Entry 7B92 (X-ray diffraction, 3.00 A resolution); this record covers chains A and C of the 4 polymer chains in the assembly.

Chain A:
Molecule: Splicing factor 3B subunit 3
From: Homo sapiens
UniProt: Q15393 (SF3B3_HUMAN); aligned in 2 segments with insertions or deletions, so no single offset holds: 1-760 ~ UniProt 1-442; 768-1198 ~ UniProt 768-1216
Chain sequence (899 residues; numbered -9 to 1207; 318 numbers in that range are skipped by the numbering (no residue carries them; nothing is unmodelled there); the number before each row is that of its first residue; numbers below 1 keep their minus sign (Gly-9 is residue -9)):
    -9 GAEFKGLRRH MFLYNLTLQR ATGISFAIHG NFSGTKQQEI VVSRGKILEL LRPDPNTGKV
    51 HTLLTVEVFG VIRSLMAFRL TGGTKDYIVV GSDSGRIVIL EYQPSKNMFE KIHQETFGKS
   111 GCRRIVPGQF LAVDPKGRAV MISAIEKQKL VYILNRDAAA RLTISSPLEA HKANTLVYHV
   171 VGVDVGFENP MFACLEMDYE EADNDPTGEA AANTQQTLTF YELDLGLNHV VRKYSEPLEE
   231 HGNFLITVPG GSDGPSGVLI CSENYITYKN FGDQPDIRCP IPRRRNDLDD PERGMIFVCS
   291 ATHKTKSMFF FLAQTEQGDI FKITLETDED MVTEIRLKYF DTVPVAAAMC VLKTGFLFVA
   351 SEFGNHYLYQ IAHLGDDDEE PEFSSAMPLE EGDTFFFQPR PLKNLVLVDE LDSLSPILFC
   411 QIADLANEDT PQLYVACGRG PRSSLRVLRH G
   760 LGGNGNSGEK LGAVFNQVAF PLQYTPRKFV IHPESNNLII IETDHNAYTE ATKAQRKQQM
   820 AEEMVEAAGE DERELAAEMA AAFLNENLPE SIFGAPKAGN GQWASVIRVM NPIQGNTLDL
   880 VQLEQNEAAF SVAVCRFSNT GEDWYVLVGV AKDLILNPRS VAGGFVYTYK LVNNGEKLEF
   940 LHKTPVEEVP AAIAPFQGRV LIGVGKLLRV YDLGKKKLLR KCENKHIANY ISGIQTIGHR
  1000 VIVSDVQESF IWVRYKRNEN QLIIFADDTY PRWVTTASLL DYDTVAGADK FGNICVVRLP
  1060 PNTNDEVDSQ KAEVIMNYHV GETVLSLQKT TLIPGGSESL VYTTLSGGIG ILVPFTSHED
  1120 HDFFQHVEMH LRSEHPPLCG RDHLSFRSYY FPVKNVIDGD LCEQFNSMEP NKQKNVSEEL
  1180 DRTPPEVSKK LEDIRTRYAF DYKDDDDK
Unresolved in the structure: -9 to -2, 760-772, 827-832, 1198-1207
Sequence notes: expression tag (-9 to 0, 1199-1207); linker (761-767)
Curated features (UniProtKB/Swiss-Prot):
  - region: Glu105 to Gln119 (Interaction with PHF5A, SF3B1 and SF3B5), Asn145 to Tyr168 (Interaction with PHF5A, SF3B1 and SF3B5), Asp193 to His231 (Interaction with SF3B1 and SF3B5), Arg786 to His804 (Interaction with SF3B1 and SF3B5), Thr1028 to Lys1049 (Interaction with SF3B1)
  - site: Gly284 (Interaction with SF3B5), Glu306 (Interaction with SF3B5), Glu352 (Interaction with SF3B5), Arg429 (Interaction with SF3B5), Asn916 (Interaction with SF3B5), Asn988 (Interaction with SF3B1), Lys1171 (Interaction with SF3B1)
  - modified residue: Ser156 (Phosphoserine)

Chain C:
Molecule: Splicing factor 3B subunit 1
From: Homo sapiens
UniProt: O75533 (SF3B1_HUMAN); numbering as in UniProt (aligned over 453-1304)
Chain sequence (852 residues; each row starts with the number of its first residue):
   453 MKSVNDQPSG NLPFLKPDDI QYFDKLLVDV DESTLSPEEQ KERKIMKLLL KIKNGTPPMR
   513 KAALRQITDK AREFGAGPLF NQILPLLMSP TLEDQERHLL VKVIDRILYK LDDLVRPYVH
   573 KILVVIEPLL IDEDYYARVE GREIISNLAK AAGLATMIST MRPDIDNMDE YVRNTTARAF
   633 AVVASALGIP SLLPFLKAVC KSKKSWQARH TGIKIVQQIA ILMGCAILPH LRSLVEIIEH
   693 GLVDEQQKVR TISALAIAAL AEAATPYGIE SFDSVLKPLW KGIRQHRGKG LAAFLKAIGY
   753 LIPLMDAEYA NYYTREVMLI LIREFQSPDE EMKKIVLKVV KQCCGTDGVE ANYIKTEILP
   813 PFFKHFWQHR MALDRRNYRQ LVDTTVELAN KVGAAEIISR IVDDLKDEAE QYRKMVMETI
   873 EKIMGNLGAA DIDHKLEEQL IDGILYAFQE QTTEDSVMLN GFGTVVNALG KRVKPYLPQI
   933 CGTVLWRLNN KSAKVRQQAA DLISRTAVVM KTCQEEKLMG HLGVVLYEYL GEEYPEVLGS
   993 ILGALKAIVN VIGMHKMTPP IKDLLPRLTP ILKNRHEKVQ ENCIDLVGRI ADRGAEYVSA
  1053 REWMRICFEL LELLKAHKKA IRRATVNTFG YIAKAIGPHD VLATLLNNLK VQERQNRVCT
  1113 TVAIAIVAET CSPFTVLPAL MNEYRVPELN VQNGVLKSLS FLFEYIGEMG KDYIYAVTPL
  1173 LEDALMDRDL VHRQTASAVV QHMSLGVYGF GCEDSLNHLL NYVWPNVFET SPHVIQAVMG
  1233 ALEGLRVAIG PCRMLQYCLQ GLFHPARKVR DVYWKIYNSI YIGSQDALIA HYPRIYNDDK
  1293 NTYIRYELDY IL
Unresolved in the structure: 453-462
Curated features (UniProtKB/Swiss-Prot):
  - region: Gly529 to Arg568 (Interaction with SF3B14), Gln547 to His550 (Interaction with PHF5A), Glu1156, Tyr1157 (Interaction with PHF5A)
  - site: Pro469 (Interaction with RNA), Tyr587 (Interaction with RNA), Glu592 (Interaction with PHF5A), Lys602 (Interaction with SF3B3), Cys677 (Interaction with SF3B3), Cys1035 (Interaction with RNA), Tyr1049 (Interaction with RNA), Leu1141 (Interaction with RNA), Glu1205 (Interaction with SF3B3)
  - modified residue: Ser488 (Phosphoserine), Lys554 (N6-acetyllysine), Lys562 (N6-acetyllysine)
  - mutagenesis: Lys700 (K700E: Does not affect the stability of the SF3B complex interaction with U2AF65. Does not decrease the affinity to RNA)
Residues lining bound ligands: T2W ([(Z,2S)-5-[[4-[(2E,4E)-3-methyl-5-[(2S,4R)-4,6,6-trimethyl-4-oxidanyl-oxan-2-yl]penta-2,4-dienyl]cyclohexyl]amino]-5-oxidanylidene-pent-3-en-2-yl] N-methylcarbamate): Leu1066, Lys1067, Ala1068, His1069, Lys1071, Arg1074, Arg1075, Val1078, Gln1107, Val1110, Val1114
From the paper describing this entry:
  - mutagenesis - V1078A, V1078I: increased growth in response to SSA and SD6

Interface between chain A and chain C:
Pairs across the interface (80):
  Thr71(A) with Leu680(C); Pro681(C)
  Gly72(A) with Tyr719(C)
  Lys109(A) with Ile1274(C)
  Gly111(A) with Asp1278(C)
  Cys112(A) with Asp1278(C), hydrogen bond (backbone-side chain)
  Arg113(A) with Tyr1273(C); Ile1274(C), hydrogen bond (side chain-backbone); Gly1275(C), hydrogen bond (side chain-backbone); Ser1276(C); Gln1277(C)
  Arg114(A) with Gln1277(C), hydrogen bond (backbone-side chain)
  Asn145(A) with Cys677(C)
  Arg146(A) with Cys677(C); Tyr719(C)
  Ala148(A) with Thr717(C)
  Ala150(A) with Pro718(C)
  Phe177(A) with Pro681(C), hydrophobic
  Asp214(A) with Lys602(C)
  Gly216(A) with Ser598(C); Ser637(C); Ala638(C)
  Leu217(A) with Ser598(C); Asn599(C); Lys602(C)
  Val221(A) with Tyr561(C)
  Leu408(A) with Leu1304(C), hydrophobic
  Arg786(A) with Leu1304(C)
  Phe889(A) with Ile1303(C)
  Leu915(A) with Tyr1302(C), hydrophobic
  Asn916(A) with Tyr1298(C); Glu1299(C), hydrogen bond; Tyr1302(C)
  Pro917(A) with Tyr1298(C)
  Arg918(A) with Tyr1298(C)
  Asn988(A) with Arg1286(C)
  Tyr989(A) with Ile1303(C), hydrophobic
  Ser991(A) with Ile1303(C)
  Val1005(A) with Ile1303(C), hydrophobic
  Gln1006(A) with Tyr1284(C), hydrogen bond (side chain-backbone); Pro1285(C); Arg1286(C), hydrogen bond
  Thr1028(A) with Arg1245(C), hydrogen bond; Gln1248(C), hydrogen bond (backbone-side chain)
  Tyr1029(A) with Ile1241(C); Cys1244(C), hydrophobic; Arg1245(C), hydrogen bond
  Pro1030(A) with Cys1244(C); Gln1248(C)
  Trp1032(A) with Ala1282(C), hydrogen bond (side chain-backbone); Arg1297(C); Leu1300(C); Asp1301(C)
  Lys1049(A) with Leu1300(C), hydrogen bond (side chain-backbone); Asp1301(C); Tyr1302(C), hydrogen bond (side chain-backbone)
  Phe1050(A) with Ile1281(C), hydrophobic; Ala1282(C), hydrophobic; Leu1300(C), hydrophobic
  Gln1124(A) with Phe1202(C)
  Met1128(A) with Glu1160(C); Phe1202(C), hydrophobic
  Leu1143(A) with Tyr1200(C), hydrophobic
  Ser1144(A) with Tyr1200(C)
  Ser1147(A) with Tyr1200(C)
  Tyr1148(A) with Asp1278(C), hydrogen bond; Ala1279(C)
  Tyr1149(A) with Asp1278(C); Ala1279(C); Ala1282(C), hydrophobic; His1283(C), hydrogen bond (backbone-side chain)
  Phe1150(A) with Cys1244(C), hydrophobic; His1283(C)
  Pro1151(A) with Ala1240(C); Ile1241(C); Gly1242(C)
  Val1152(A) with Gly1201(C); Glu1205(C)
  Lys1153(A) with Gly1203(C); Glu1205(C), salt bridge
Also at the interface, not in a pair above, chain A (50 interface residues in all): Gly73, Asp147, His219, Leu1084, Asn1154
Also at the interface, not in a pair above, chain C (50 interface residues in all): His682, Asn1209, Val1239, Pro1243, Tyr1288

In short:
The chain A/chain C interface involves 50 residues from each chain; the contacts include 15 hydrogen bonds and
1 salt bridge. Polar pairs include Lys1153(A)-Glu1205(C), Cys112(A)-Asp1278(C) and Arg113(A)-Ile1274(C). Chain
C binds compound T2W. From the paper: V1078A and V1078I of chain C increase growth in response to SSA and SD6.
Here chain A is Splicing factor 3B subunit 3 and chain C is Splicing factor 3B subunit 1, both from Homo
sapiens. Entry 7B92 (Structure of a minimal SF3B core in complex with sudemycin D6 (form II)) was determined
by X-ray diffraction (same publication as 7B0I, 7B91, 7B9C, 7OMF, 7ONB and 7OPI).
